PDB entry 2HYB | X-ray diffraction, 2.50 A resolution | chains D and F of the 6 polymer chains in the assembly

[Chain D]
Molecule: Putative sulfurtransferase dsrE
From: Allochromatium vinosum
Notes: EC 2.8.1.-
UniProt: O87896 (DSRE_CHRVI); residues 1001-1130 here correspond to UniProt positions 1-130 (UniProt number = residue number - 1000)
Sequence (130 residues; numbered 1001 to 1130; the number before each row is that of its first residue):
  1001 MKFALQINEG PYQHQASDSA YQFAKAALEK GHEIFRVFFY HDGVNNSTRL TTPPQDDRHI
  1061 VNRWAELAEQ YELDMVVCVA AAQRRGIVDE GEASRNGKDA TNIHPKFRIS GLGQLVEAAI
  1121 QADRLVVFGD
Curated features (UniProtKB/Swiss-Prot):
  - active site: Cys1078 (Cysteine persulfide intermediate)

[Chain F]
Molecule: DsrH
From: Allochromatium vinosum
UniProt: O87898 (O87898_CHRVI); residues 1401-1502 here correspond to UniProt positions 1-102 (UniProt number = residue number - 1400)
Sequence (102 residues; each row starts with the number of its first residue):
  1401 MSILHTVNKS PFERNSLESC LKFATEGASV LLFEDGIYAA LAGTRVESQV TEALGKLKLY
  1461 VLGPDLKARG FSDERVIPGI SVVDYAGFVD LTTECDTVQA WL
Disordered / not traced: 1401

[Interface between chain D and chain F]
Contacting residue pairs - 32 pairs, chain D then chain F:
  Phe1003(D) with Thr1492(F); Thr1493(F)
  Gln1015(D) with Glu1434(F); Asp1465(F), hydrogen bond; Arg1469(F), hydrogen bond
  Ala1016(D) with Glu1434(F), hydrogen bond (backbone-side chain)
  Ser1019(D) with Glu1434(F), hydrogen bond; Tyr1485(F)
  Gln1022(D) with Tyr1485(F)
  Phe1023(D) with Tyr1485(F); Phe1488(F), hydrophobic; Val1489(F), hydrophobic; Thr1492(F)
  Ala1026(D) with Tyr1485(F), hydrophobic; Val1489(F), hydrophobic
  Ala1027(D) with Val1489(F)
  Lys1030(D) with Ala1486(F); Val1489(F); Asp1490(F), salt bridge
  His1032(D) with Val1489(F); Thr1493(F)
  Arg1124(D) with Thr1492(F), hydrogen bond (side chain-backbone); Thr1493(F), hydrogen bond (side chain-backbone); Cys1495(F), hydrogen bond (side chain-backbone); Asp1496(F), hydrogen bond (side chain-backbone)
  Leu1125(D) with Val1498(F)
  Val1127(D) with Ala1500(F)
  Gly1129(D) with Asn1408(F)
  Asp1130(D) with Asn1408(F); Lys1409(F), salt bridge; Arg1414(F), salt bridge; Leu1502(F)
Other interface residues (no listed pair), chain D (19 interface residues in all): Met1001, Asn1008, Val1126, Phe1128
Other interface residues (no listed pair), chain F (20 interface residues in all): Phe1433, Thr1497

[Summary]
Chain D and chain F form an interface of 19 and 20 residues respectively, with 8 hydrogen bonds and 3 salt
bridges. Among the polar pairs are Lys1030(D)-Asp1490(F), Asp1130(D)-Lys1409(F) and Asp1130(D)-Arg1414(F).
UniProt lists active-site residue Cys1078(D) on chain D.
Here chain D is Putative sulfurtransferase dsrE and chain F is DsrH, both from Allochromatium vinosum. Entry
2HYB (Crystal Structure of Hexameric DsrEFH) was determined by X-ray diffraction.
